Entry 6J2Q (electron microscopy, 3.80 A resolution); this record covers chains 2 and 3 of the 47 polymer chains in the assembly.

[Chain 2]
Name: Proteasome subunit beta type-2
From: Saccharomyces cerevisiae S288c
Notes: EC 3.4.25.1
Reference sequence: P25043 (PSB2_YEAST); residues 1-261 here = UniProt positions 1-261
Amino-acid sequence (261 residues; each row starts with the number of its first residue):
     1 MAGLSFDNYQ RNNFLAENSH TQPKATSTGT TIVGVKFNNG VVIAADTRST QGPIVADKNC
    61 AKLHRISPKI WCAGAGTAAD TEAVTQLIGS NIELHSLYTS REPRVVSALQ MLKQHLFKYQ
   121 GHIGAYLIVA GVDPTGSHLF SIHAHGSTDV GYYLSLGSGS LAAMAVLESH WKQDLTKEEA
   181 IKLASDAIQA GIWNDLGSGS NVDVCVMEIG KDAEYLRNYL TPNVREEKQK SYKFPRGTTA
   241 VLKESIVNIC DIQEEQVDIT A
Unresolved in the structure: 1-29, 252-261

[Chain 3]
Name: Proteasome subunit beta type-3
From: Saccharomyces cerevisiae S288c
Notes: EC 3.4.25.1
Reference sequence: P25451 (PSB3_YEAST); numbering as in UniProt (aligned over 1-205)
Amino-acid sequence (205 residues; each row starts with the number of its first residue):
     1 MSDPSSINGG IVVAMTGKDC VAIACDLRLG SQSLGVSNKF EKIFHYGHVF LGITGLATDV
    61 TTLNEMFRYK TNLYKLKEER AIEPETFTQL VSSSLYERRF GPYFVGPVVA GINSKSGKPF
   121 IAGFDLIGCI DEAKDFIVSG TASDQLFGMC ESLYEPNLEP EDLFETISQA LLNAADRDAL
   181 SGWGAVVYII KKDEVVKRYL KMRQD
Unresolved in the structure: 1

[How chain 2 and chain 3 interact]
Residue-residue contacts (66):
  Gln51(2) - Asp125(3)
  Ile54(2) - Asp144(3)
  Ile54(2) - Phe147(3)  hydrophobic
  Val55(2) - Phe147(3)
  Ala56(2) - Phe147(3)
  Asp57(2) - Asp131(3)
  Asp57(2) - Glu132(3)
  Asp57(2) - Ala133(3)
  Asn59(2) - Glu132(3)
  Ala78(2) - Cys129(3)  hydrogen bond (backbone-side chain)
  Ala79(2) - Tyr96(3)  hydrogen bond (backbone-side chain)
  Ala79(2) - Ile127(3)  hydrophobic
  Ala79(2) - Cys129(3)  hydrophobic
  Glu82(2) - Tyr96(3)
  Glu82(2) - Cys129(3)  hydrogen bond
  Glu82(2) - Ile130(3)  hydrogen bond (side chain-backbone)
  Ala83(2) - Tyr96(3)  hydrophobic
  Gln86(2) - Ile130(3)
  Tyr119(2) - Arg99(3)
  His122(2) - Arg99(3)
  Ile123(2) - Arg99(3)
  Arg225(2) - Asp135(3)  salt bridge
  Arg225(2) - Glu151(3)  salt bridge
  Lys228(2) - Glu151(3)  hydrogen bond (side chain-backbone)
  Lys228(2) - Ser152(3)
  Lys228(2) - Glu155(3)  salt bridge
  Tyr232(2) - Ser152(3)
  Tyr232(2) - Leu153(3)  hydrophobic
  Lys233(2) - Leu158(3)
  Phe234(2) - Leu153(3)  hydrophobic
  Phe234(2) - Glu165(3)
  Phe234(2) - Gln169(3)
  Pro235(2) - Glu165(3)
  Arg236(2) - Glu161(3)
  Arg236(2) - Asp162(3)  salt bridge
  Gly237(2) - Glu165(3)
  Thr238(2) - Glu165(3)  hydrogen bond (backbone-side chain)
  Thr238(2) - Gln169(3)
  Thr239(2) - Glu165(3)  hydrogen bond (backbone-side chain)
  Thr239(2) - Ser168(3)  hydrogen bond
  Thr239(2) - Gln169(3)  hydrogen bond
  Thr239(2) - Leu200(3)
  Ala240(2) - Leu200(3)
  Ala240(2) - Lys201(3)
  Val241(2) - Phe164(3)  hydrophobic
  Val241(2) - Arg198(3)
  Val241(2) - Tyr199(3)
  Leu242(2) - Tyr199(3)  hydrogen bond (backbone-backbone)
  Leu242(2) - Lys201(3)
  Lys243(2) - Lys197(3)
  Lys243(2) - Arg198(3)
  Lys243(2) - Tyr199(3)  hydrogen bond (backbone-backbone)
  Glu244(2) - Val196(3)
  Glu244(2) - Lys197(3)
  Glu244(2) - Arg198(3)  salt bridge
  Ser245(2) - Val196(3)
  Ser245(2) - Lys197(3)  hydrogen bond (backbone-backbone)
  Ile246(2) - Glu194(3)
  Ile246(2) - Val195(3)
  Val247(2) - His45(3)
  Val247(2) - Val195(3)  hydrogen bond (backbone-backbone)
  Val247(2) - Lys197(3)
  Ile249(2) - Gly47(3)
  Ile249(2) - His48(3)
  Ile249(2) - Phe50(3)  hydrophobic
  Ile249(2) - Val195(3)  hydrophobic
Other interface residues (no listed pair), chain 2 (34 interface residues in all): Asp80
Other interface residues (no listed pair), chain 3 (36 interface residues in all): Leu172

[In short]
34 residues of chain 2 face 36 of chain 3 across their interface, with 13 hydrogen bonds and 5 salt bridges.
Polar pairs include Arg225(2)-Asp135(3), Arg225(2)-Glu151(3) and Lys228(2)-Glu155(3).
Chain 2 is Proteasome subunit beta type-2 and chain 3 is Proteasome subunit beta type-3, both from
Saccharomyces cerevisiae S288c; the structure, Yeast proteasome in Ub-accepted state (C1-b), was determined by
electron microscopy together with 6J2N, 6J30, 6J2C and 6J2X from the same study.
